7T1H - chains A and B; structure by X-ray diffraction, 1.90 A resolution.

# Chain A (and B)
Name: Pantothenate kinase CAB1
Organism: Saccharomyces cerevisiae S288C
Notes: EC 2.7.1.33; chain B of this document is another copy of the same molecule, construct and numbering; everything in this record applies to it too
UniProt: Q04430 (PANK_YEAST); residues 1-367 here = UniProt positions 1-367
Amino-acid sequence (375 residues; each row starts with the number of its first residue; numbers below 1 keep their minus sign (Met-7 is residue -7)):
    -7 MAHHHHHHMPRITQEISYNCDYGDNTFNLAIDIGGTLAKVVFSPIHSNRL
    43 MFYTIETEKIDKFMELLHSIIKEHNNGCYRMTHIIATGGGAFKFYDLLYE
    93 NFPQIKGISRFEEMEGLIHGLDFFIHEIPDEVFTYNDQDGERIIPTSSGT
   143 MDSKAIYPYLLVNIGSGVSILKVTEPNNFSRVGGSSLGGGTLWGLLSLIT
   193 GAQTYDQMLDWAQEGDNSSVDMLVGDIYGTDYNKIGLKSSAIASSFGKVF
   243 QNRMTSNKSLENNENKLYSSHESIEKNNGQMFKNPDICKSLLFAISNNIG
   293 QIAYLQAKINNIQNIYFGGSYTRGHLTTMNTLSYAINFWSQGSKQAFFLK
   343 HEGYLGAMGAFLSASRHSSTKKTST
Disordered / not traced: -7 to 5, 225-226, 244-255, 362-367 (chain B: -7 to 4, 141-146, 222-229, 244-259, 358-367)
Construct notes: initiating methionine (-7); expression tag (-6 to 0)
Residues lining bound ligands: E5B ((8R)-2-{[(4-tert-butylphenyl)methyl]amino}-5-[(morpholin-4-yl)methyl][1,2,4]triazolo[1,5-a]pyrimidin-7(4H)-one): Val216, Ile219, Tyr224, Ile227, Gly228, Leu229, Ile234, Ala235, Phe330, Trp331

# Interface between chain A and chain B
Residue-residue contacts - 117 pairs, chain A then chain B:
  Gly27(A) - Met214(B)
  Gly27(A) - Gln243(B)
  Thr28(A) - Gln243(B)
  Gly81(A) - Ile219(B)
  Gly81(A) - Tyr220(B)
  Gly82(A) - Ile219(B)
  Phe84(A) - Tyr220(B)
  Lys85(A) - Asp218(B)  hydrogen bond (side chain-backbone)
  Lys85(A) - Tyr220(B)
  Glu105(A) - Tyr220(B)  hydrogen bond
  Ser158(A) - Met214(B)  hydrogen bond
  Ser158(A) - Ser236(B)  hydrogen bond (backbone-side chain)
  Gly159(A) - Ala235(B)
  Gly159(A) - Ser236(B)
  Gly175(A) - Gln293(B)
  Gly175(A) - Trp331(B)
  Gly176(A) - Gln293(B)  hydrogen bond (backbone-side chain)
  Ser178(A) - Ile234(B)
  Ser178(A) - Ala235(B)
  Ser178(A) - Ser236(B)
  Ser178(A) - Ser237(B)  hydrogen bond
  Leu179(A) - Leu179(B)  hydrophobic
  Leu179(A) - Ala286(B)
  Leu179(A) - Asn290(B)
  Gly182(A) - Ser236(B)
  Gly182(A) - Phe238(B)
  Gly182(A) - Gly239(B)
  Thr183(A) - Ser236(B)
  Thr183(A) - Ser237(B)  hydrogen bond (side chain-backbone)
  Trp185(A) - Phe242(B)  hydrophobic
  Gly186(A) - Phe238(B)
  Gly186(A) - Val241(B)
  Gly186(A) - Phe242(B)
  Leu187(A) - Ile191(B)  hydrophobic
  Leu187(A) - Phe238(B)
  Ser189(A) - Phe242(B)
  Leu190(A) - Phe238(B)  hydrophobic
  Leu190(A) - Val241(B)  hydrophobic
  Leu190(A) - Phe274(B)  hydrophobic
  Ile191(A) - Leu187(B)  hydrophobic
  Ile191(A) - Leu190(B)  hydrophobic
  Ile191(A) - Ile191(B)  hydrophobic
  Tyr197(A) - Phe242(B)
  Met200(A) - Phe242(B)  hydrophobic
  Met214(A) - Gly27(B)
  Met214(A) - Thr28(B)
  Met214(A) - Ser158(B)
  Gly217(A) - Lys85(B)  hydrogen bond (backbone-side chain)
  Asp218(A) - Lys85(B)
  Ile219(A) - Gly27(B)
  Ile219(A) - Gly81(B)
  Ile219(A) - Gly82(B)
  Ile219(A) - Lys85(B)
  Tyr220(A) - Gly81(B)
  Gly221(A) - Lys85(B)
  Tyr224(A) - Glu104(B)  hydrogen bond
  Tyr224(A) - Glu105(B)
  Tyr224(A) - Met106(B)
  Ile227(A) - Arg173(B)
  Ile234(A) - Ser178(B)
  Ala235(A) - Gly159(B)
  Ala235(A) - Ser177(B)
  Ala235(A) - Ser178(B)
  Ser236(A) - Ser158(B)  hydrogen bond (side chain-backbone)
  Ser236(A) - Gly159(B)
  Ser236(A) - Ser178(B)
  Ser236(A) - Gly182(B)
  Ser237(A) - Ser178(B)  hydrogen bond
  Ser237(A) - Thr183(B)  hydrogen bond (backbone-side chain)
  Phe238(A) - Gly182(B)
  Phe238(A) - Gly186(B)
  Phe238(A) - Leu187(B)
  Phe238(A) - Leu190(B)  hydrophobic
  Val241(A) - Gly186(B)
  Phe242(A) - Trp185(B)
  Phe242(A) - Gly186(B)
  Phe242(A) - Ser189(B)
  Phe242(A) - Gln195(B)
  Phe242(A) - Met200(B)  hydrophobic
  Gln243(A) - Thr28(B)  hydrogen bond
  Lys258(A) - Trp203(B)
  Lys258(A) - Asn276(B)
  Leu259(A) - Lys275(B)
  Leu259(A) - Asn276(B)  hydrogen bond (backbone-backbone)
  Leu259(A) - Pro277(B)
  Tyr260(A) - Met273(B)  hydrophobic
  Tyr260(A) - Phe274(B)
  Tyr260(A) - Lys275(B)
  Tyr260(A) - Asn276(B)
  Ser261(A) - Ile191(B)  hydrogen bond (side chain-backbone)
  Ser261(A) - Thr192(B)
  Ser261(A) - Met273(B)
  Ser261(A) - Phe274(B)  hydrogen bond (backbone-backbone)
  Ser261(A) - Asn276(B)  hydrogen bond
  Ser262(A) - Asn270(B)
  Ser262(A) - Gln272(B)
  His263(A) - Asn270(B)
  Glu264(A) - Asn270(B)  hydrogen bond (backbone-backbone)
  Ile266(A) - Leu190(B)
  Ile266(A) - Ile191(B)
  Asn270(A) - Leu190(B)  hydrogen bond (side chain-backbone)
  Ala286(A) - Leu179(B)  hydrophobic
  Asn290(A) - Leu179(B)
  Asn290(A) - Asn290(B)  hydrogen bond
  Asn290(A) - Ile294(B)
  Gln293(A) - Gly176(B)  hydrogen bond (side chain-backbone)
  Gln293(A) - Ile294(B)
  Ile294(A) - Asn290(B)
  Ile294(A) - Gln293(B)
  Leu297(A) - Gln298(B)
  Leu297(A) - Ile301(B)  hydrophobic
  Gln298(A) - Leu297(B)
  Lys300(A) - Ile301(B)
  Ile301(A) - Leu297(B)  hydrophobic
  Ile301(A) - Ile301(B)  hydrophobic
  Trp331(A) - Gly175(B)
  Trp331(A) - Gly176(B)
Interface residues without a listed pair, chain A (67 interface residues in all): Ser177, Ala194, Gln195, Thr196, Leu229, Gly239, Asn269, Phe274, Ile279, Leu283
Interface residues without a listed pair, chain B (66 interface residues in all): Glu50, Phe84, Val174, Gly193, Thr196, Tyr197, Gly271, Ile279, Leu283, Lys300

# In short
67 residues of chain A and 66 residues of chain B are in contact, with 21 hydrogen bonds. Polar contacts
include Lys85(A)-Asp218(B), Glu105(A)-Tyr220(B) and Ser158(A)-Met214(B). Chain A binds compound E5B.
Both chains are Pantothenate kinase CAB1 (Saccharomyces cerevisiae S288C). Entry 7T1H (Crystal structure of
CAB1 Pantothenate Kinase from Saccharomyces cerevisiae in complex with compound YU281445) was determined by
X-ray diffraction, deposited together with 7T1G and 7T1I.
